Entry 5EIG (X-ray diffraction, 2.70 A resolution); this record covers chains A and B of the 4 polymer chains in the assembly.

== Chain A ==
Protein: Cystathionine gamma-lyase
Organism: Homo sapiens
Notes: EC 4.4.1.1
UniProtKB: P32929 (CGL_HUMAN); residues 1-405 here = UniProt positions 1-405
Chain sequence (405 residues; row label = number of the first residue in the row):
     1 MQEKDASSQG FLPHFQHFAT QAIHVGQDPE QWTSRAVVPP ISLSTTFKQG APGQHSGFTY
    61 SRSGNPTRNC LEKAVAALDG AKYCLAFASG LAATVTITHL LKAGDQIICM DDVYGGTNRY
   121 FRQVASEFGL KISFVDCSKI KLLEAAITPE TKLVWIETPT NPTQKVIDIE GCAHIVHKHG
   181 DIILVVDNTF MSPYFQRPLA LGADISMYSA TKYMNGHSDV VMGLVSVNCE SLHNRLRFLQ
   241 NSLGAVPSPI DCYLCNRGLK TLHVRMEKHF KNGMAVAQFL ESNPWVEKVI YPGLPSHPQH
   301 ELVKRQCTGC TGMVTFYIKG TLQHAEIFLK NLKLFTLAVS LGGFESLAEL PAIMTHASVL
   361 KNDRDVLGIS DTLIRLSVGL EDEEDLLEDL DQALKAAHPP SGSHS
Not modelled in the structure: 1-9, 51-56, 400-405
Modified positions: Lys-212 ((2S)-2-azanyl-6-[[(Z)-C-[2-methyl-3-oxidanyl-5-(phosphonooxymethyl)pyridin-4-yl]-N-[(2R)-1-oxidanyl-1-oxidanylidene-3-sulfanyl-propan-2-yl]carbonimidoyl]amino]hexanoic acid; 5OW)
Sequence notes: engineered mutation Thr-59 (Glu in P32929), Val-339 (Glu in P32929)
UniProt features mapped onto this chain:
  - binding site (substrate): Arg-62, Tyr-114, Arg-119
  - natural variant: Thr-67 (T67I: In CSTNU), Gln-240 (Q240E: In CSTNU)

== Chain B ==
Protein: Cystathionine gamma-lyase
Organism: Homo sapiens
Notes: EC 4.4.1.1
UniProtKB: P32929 (CGL_HUMAN); residues 1-405 here = UniProt positions 1-405
Chain sequence (405 residues; numbered 1 to 405; the number before each row is that of its first residue):
     1 MQEKDASSQG FLPHFQHFAT QAIHVGQDPE QWTSRAVVPP ISLSTTFKQG APGQHSGFTY
    61 SRSGNPTRNC LEKAVAALDG AKYCLAFASG LAATVTITHL LKAGDQIICM DDVYGGTNRY
   121 FRQVASEFGL KISFVDCSKI KLLEAAITPE TKLVWIETPT NPTQKVIDIE GCAHIVHKHG
   181 DIILVVDNTF MSPYFQRPLA LGADISMYSA TKYMNGHSDV VMGLVSVNCE SLHNRLRFLQ
   241 NSLGAVPSPI DCYLCNRGLK TLHVRMEKHF KNGMAVAQFL ESNPWVEKVI YPGLPSHPQH
   301 ELVKRQCTGC TGMVTFYIKG TLQHAEIFLK NLKLFTLAVS LGGFESLAEL PAIMTHASVL
   361 KNDRDVLGIS DTLIRLSVGL EDEEDLLEDL DQALKAAHPP SGSHS
Not modelled in the structure: 1-9, 52-54, 360, 400-405
Modified positions: Lys-212 ((2S)-2-amino-6-[[3-hydroxy-2-methyl-5-(phosphonooxymethyl)pyridin-4-yl]methylideneamino]hexanoic acid; LLP)
Sequence notes: engineered mutation Thr-59 (Glu in P32929), Val-339 (Glu in P32929)
UniProt features mapped onto this chain:
  - binding site (substrate): Arg-62, Tyr-114, Arg-119
  - modified residue: Lys-212 (N6-(pyridoxal phosphate)lysine)
  - natural variant: Thr-67 (T67I: In CSTNU), Gln-240 (Q240E: In CSTNU)

== Interface between chain A and chain B ==
Pairs across the interface - 101 pairs, chain A then chain B:
  Leu-43(A) with Ser-218(B); Asp-219(B); Leu-254(B), hydrophobic
  Ser-44(A) with Ser-218(B)
  Thr-45(A) with Thr-211(B); Ser-218(B), hydrogen bond (backbone-backbone); Asp-219(B); Val-220(B); Val-221(B)
  Thr-46(A) with Ala-338(B); Val-339(B), hydrogen bond (side chain-backbone)
  Phe-47(A) with Ala-338(B)
  Lys-48(A) with Thr-336(B); Leu-337(B)
  Gln-49(A) with Leu-337(B), hydrogen bond (backbone-backbone); Val-339(B); Met-354(B)
  Thr-59(A) with Val-339(B)
  Tyr-60(A) with Thr-211(B); Lys-212(B); Val-339(B), hydrophobic; Ser-340(B)
  Ser-61(A) with Val-221(B)
  Arg-62(A) with Leu-91(B); Tyr-114(B), hydrogen bond; Arg-119(B); Lys-212(B)
  Ala-88(A) with Ala-88(B), hydrophobic; Gly-244(B); Val-246(B)
  Ser-89(A) with Gly-244(B), hydrogen bond (side chain-backbone)
  Leu-91(A) with Arg-62(B); Asn-241(B); Ser-242(B); Leu-243(B)
  Ala-92(A) with Leu-243(B), hydrogen bond (backbone-backbone); Gly-244(B)
  Val-95(A) with Leu-243(B)
  His-99(A) with His-99(B); Val-124(B); Phe-128(B)
  Leu-101(A) with Phe-128(B)
  Lys-102(A) with Glu-127(B)
  Ala-103(A) with Glu-127(B), hydrogen bond (backbone-backbone); Phe-128(B), hydrophobic
  Tyr-114(A) with Arg-62(B), hydrogen bond
  Arg-119(A) with Arg-62(B); Phe-238(B); Asn-241(B); Ser-242(B)
  Tyr-120(A) with Leu-243(B), hydrophobic
  Gln-123(A) with Phe-238(B)
  Val-124(A) with His-99(B); Phe-238(B), hydrophobic
  Glu-127(A) with Lys-102(B); Ala-103(B), hydrogen bond (backbone-backbone)
  Phe-128(A) with Leu-101(B); Ala-103(B), hydrophobic; Phe-128(B)
  Gly-129(A) with Ala-103(B)
  Thr-211(A) with Thr-45(B); Tyr-60(B)
  Lys-212(A) with Tyr-60(B); Arg-62(B)
  Ser-218(A) with Leu-43(B); Ser-44(B); Thr-45(B), hydrogen bond (backbone-backbone)
  Asp-219(A) with Leu-43(B); Thr-45(B)
  Val-220(A) with Thr-45(B)
  Val-221(A) with Ser-61(B)
  Phe-238(A) with Arg-119(B)
  Asn-241(A) with Leu-91(B); Arg-119(B)
  Ser-242(A) with Leu-91(B); Arg-119(B)
  Leu-243(A) with Leu-91(B); Ala-92(B), hydrogen bond (backbone-backbone); Val-95(B), hydrophobic; Tyr-120(B), hydrophobic
  Gly-244(A) with Ala-88(B); Ser-89(B), hydrogen bond (backbone-side chain); Ala-92(B)
  Ala-245(A) with Ala-245(B), hydrophobic
  Val-246(A) with Ala-88(B)
  Ser-248(A) with Ser-248(B); Asp-251(B), hydrogen bond
  Ile-250(A) with Ile-250(B), hydrophobic; Asp-251(B)
  Asp-251(A) with Ser-248(B), hydrogen bond
  Thr-336(A) with Lys-48(B)
  Leu-337(A) with Phe-47(B); Lys-48(B); Gln-49(B), hydrogen bond (backbone-backbone)
  Ala-338(A) with Thr-46(B); Phe-47(B)
  Val-339(A) with Thr-46(B), hydrogen bond (backbone-side chain); Gln-49(B); Thr-59(B)
  Ser-340(A) with Tyr-60(B)
  Met-354(A) with Gln-49(B)
Interface residues without a listed pair, chain A (56 interface residues in all): Gly-50, Thr-98, Leu-130, Leu-239, Leu-254, Leu-347
Interface residues without a listed pair, chain B (55 interface residues in all): Thr-98, Gln-123, Gly-129, Leu-130, Leu-239, Leu-347

== In short ==
56 residues of chain A face 55 of chain B across their interface, with 16 hydrogen bonds. Polar contacts
include Thr-46(A)/Val-339(B), Arg-62(A)/Tyr-114(B) and Ser-89(A)/Gly-244(B). Curated annotation (UniProt)
lists 3 substrate-binding residues on chain A; 3 substrate-binding residues on chain B.
Here chain A is Cystathionine gamma-lyase and chain B is Cystathionine gamma-lyase, both from Homo sapiens.
Entry 5EIG (Engineered human cystathionine gamma lyase (E59T, E339V) to deplet cysteine) was determined by
X-ray diffraction.
